7KTB - chains A and P of the 4 polymer chains in the assembly; structure by X-ray diffraction, 1.58 A resolution.

== Chain A ==
Name: DNA-directed DNA/RNA polymerase mu
From: Homo sapiens
Notes: EC 2.7.7.7
UniProt: Q9NP87 (DPOLM_HUMAN); residue numbers follow UniProt; this construct covers 132-397, 410-494
Sequence (356 residues; each row starts with the number of its first residue; note: 12 numbers in that range are skipped by the numbering (no residue carries them; nothing is unmodelled there)):
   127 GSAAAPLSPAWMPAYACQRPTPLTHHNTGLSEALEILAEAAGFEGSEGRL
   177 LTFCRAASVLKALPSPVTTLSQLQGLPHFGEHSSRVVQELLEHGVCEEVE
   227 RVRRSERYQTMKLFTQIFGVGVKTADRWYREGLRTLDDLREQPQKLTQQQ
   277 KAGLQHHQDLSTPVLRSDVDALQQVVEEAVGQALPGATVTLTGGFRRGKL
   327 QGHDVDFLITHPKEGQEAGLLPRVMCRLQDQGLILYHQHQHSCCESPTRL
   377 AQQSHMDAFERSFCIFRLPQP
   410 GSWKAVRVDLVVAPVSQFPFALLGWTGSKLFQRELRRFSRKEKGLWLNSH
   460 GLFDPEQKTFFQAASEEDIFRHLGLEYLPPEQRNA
Unresolved in the structure: 127-137, 365-384
Construct notes: expression tag (127-131); conflict Gly-410 (Pro in Q9NP87)
Swiss-Prot annotation at these positions:
  - region: Arg-323 to Asp-332 (Involved in ssDNA binding)
  - binding site (Mg(2+)): Asp-330, Asp-332, Asp-418
  - site: Gly-433 (Responsible for the low discrimination between dNTP and rNTP)
Covalent attachments: 2,3-dihydroxy-1,4-dithiobutane (DTT) linked to Cys-180
Metal / ion sites: Mn2+ site 1 near His-152 (its only coordinating residue here); Mn2+ site 2: His-208 (shared with 1 residue of chain D); Mn2+ site 3 near His-219 (its only coordinating residue here); Na+: Thr-241, Ile-243, Val-246 (shared with DT3(P) of chain P); Mn2+ site 4: Asp-330, Asp-332, Asp-418 (together with 8-oxo-2'-deoxyguanosine-5'-triphosphate) (shared with DA4(P), 8OG_5(P) of chain P); Mn2+ site 5: Asp-330, Asp-332 (together with 8-oxo-2'-deoxyguanosine-5'-triphosphate, pyrophosphate) (shared with 8OG_5(P) of chain P); Mn2+ site 6: Glu-386, His-459
Small-molecule neighbours: 8-oxo-2'-deoxyguanosine-5'-triphosphate / pyrophosphate: Gly-319, Gly-320, Arg-323, Lys-325, Gln-327, Gly-328, His-329, Asp-330, Asp-332, Gly-433, Trp-434, Thr-435, Gly-436, Ser-437, Lys-438, Gln-441, Arg-445
From the paper describing this entry:
  - mutagenesis - K438D: unchanged catalytic activity on presence of Mn2+
  - mutagenesis - R445A: increased catalytic activity on dGTP misinsertion
  - mutagenesis - K438D: decreased catalytic activity on Mg2+-dependent dGTP:At
  - mutagenesis - K438D (23-fold): decreased catalytic activity on :Ct insertion

== Chain P ==
Molecule: 5-nt DNA strand
Sequence (5 nucleotides; row label = number of the first residue in the row):
     1 CGTAG
Modified positions: 8OG (8-oxo-2'-deoxy-guanosine-5'-monophosphate) at position 5
Metal / ion sites: Na+: DT3 (shared with Thr-241(A), Ile-243(A), Val-246(A) of chain A); Mn2+ site 1: DA4, 8OG_5 (together with 8-oxo-2'-deoxyguanosine-5'-triphosphate) (shared with Asp-330(A), Asp-332(A), Asp-418(A) of chain A); Mn2+ site 2: 8OG_5 (together with 8-oxo-2'-deoxyguanosine-5'-triphosphate, pyrophosphate) (shared with Asp-330(A), Asp-332(A) of chain A)

== Interface between chain A and chain P ==
Contacting residue pairs - 31 pairs, chain A then chain P:
  Ile-243(A) with DT3(P), phosphate contact
  Phe-244(A) with DT3(P), phosphate contact
  Gly-245(A) with DG2(P), phosphate contact; DT3(P), hydrogen bond to the phosphate
  Val-246(A) with DG2(P), hydrogen bond to the phosphate; DT3(P), hydrogen bond to the phosphate
  Gly-247(A) with DG2(P), hydrogen bond to the phosphate
  Lys-249(A) with DC1(P), sugar contact; DG2(P), phosphate contact
  Thr-250(A) with DC1(P), hydrogen bond to the phosphate; DG2(P), hydrogen bond to the phosphate
  Gln-275(A) with DG2(P), sugar contact
  Arg-323(A) with 8OG_5(P), hydrogen bond to the phosphate
  His-329(A) with DA4(P), salt bridge to the phosphate
  Asp-330(A) with 8OG_5(P), phosphate contact
  Asp-332(A) with DA4(P), phosphate contact; 8OG_5(P), phosphate contact
  Phe-389(A) with DT3(P), sugar contact; DA4(P), sugar contact
  Arg-416(A) with DT3(P), phosphate contact; DA4(P), salt bridge to the phosphate
  Asp-418(A) with DA4(P), sugar contact; 8OG_5(P), phosphate contact
  Gly-433(A) with 8OG_5(P), sugar contact
  Trp-434(A) with DA4(P), phosphate contact; 8OG_5(P), sugar contact
  Thr-435(A) with 8OG_5(P), phosphate contact
  Gly-436(A) with 8OG_5(P), hydrogen bond to the phosphate
  Ser-437(A) with 8OG_5(P), sugar contact
  Lys-438(A) with 8OG_5(P), base contact
  Arg-445(A) with 8OG_5(P), base contact
Other interface residues (no listed pair), chain A (26 interface residues in all): Val-248, Gly-319, Arg-387, Gln-441

== In short ==
26 residues of chain A and 5 residues of chain P are in contact, with 8 hydrogen bonds and 2 salt bridges.
Among the polar pairs are Gly-245(A)/DT3(P), Val-246(A)/DG2(P) and Val-246(A)/DT3(P). The paper reports that
R445A of chain A increases catalytic activity on dGTP misinsertion; K438D of chain A reduces catalytic
activity on Mg2+-dependent dGTP:At.
Here chain A is DNA-directed DNA/RNA polymerase mu (Homo sapiens) and chain P is a 5-nt DNA strand. Entry 7KTB
(DNA Polymerase Mu, 8-oxodGTP:Ct Reaction State Ternary Complex, 10 mM Mn2+ (40min)) was determined by X-ray
diffraction, deposited together with 7KSS, 7KST, 7KSU, 7KSV, 7KSW, 7KSX and 25 further entries.
